7OBB - chains A and H of the 15 polymer chains in the assembly; structure by electron microscopy, 3.30 A resolution.

# Chain A
Name: DNA-directed RNA polymerase I subunit RPA1
Organism: Homo sapiens
Notes: EC 2.7.7.6
UniProt: O95602 (RPA1_HUMAN); residue numbers follow UniProt; this construct covers 1-1720
Amino-acid sequence (1720 residues; numbered 1 to 1720; the number before each row is that of its first residue):
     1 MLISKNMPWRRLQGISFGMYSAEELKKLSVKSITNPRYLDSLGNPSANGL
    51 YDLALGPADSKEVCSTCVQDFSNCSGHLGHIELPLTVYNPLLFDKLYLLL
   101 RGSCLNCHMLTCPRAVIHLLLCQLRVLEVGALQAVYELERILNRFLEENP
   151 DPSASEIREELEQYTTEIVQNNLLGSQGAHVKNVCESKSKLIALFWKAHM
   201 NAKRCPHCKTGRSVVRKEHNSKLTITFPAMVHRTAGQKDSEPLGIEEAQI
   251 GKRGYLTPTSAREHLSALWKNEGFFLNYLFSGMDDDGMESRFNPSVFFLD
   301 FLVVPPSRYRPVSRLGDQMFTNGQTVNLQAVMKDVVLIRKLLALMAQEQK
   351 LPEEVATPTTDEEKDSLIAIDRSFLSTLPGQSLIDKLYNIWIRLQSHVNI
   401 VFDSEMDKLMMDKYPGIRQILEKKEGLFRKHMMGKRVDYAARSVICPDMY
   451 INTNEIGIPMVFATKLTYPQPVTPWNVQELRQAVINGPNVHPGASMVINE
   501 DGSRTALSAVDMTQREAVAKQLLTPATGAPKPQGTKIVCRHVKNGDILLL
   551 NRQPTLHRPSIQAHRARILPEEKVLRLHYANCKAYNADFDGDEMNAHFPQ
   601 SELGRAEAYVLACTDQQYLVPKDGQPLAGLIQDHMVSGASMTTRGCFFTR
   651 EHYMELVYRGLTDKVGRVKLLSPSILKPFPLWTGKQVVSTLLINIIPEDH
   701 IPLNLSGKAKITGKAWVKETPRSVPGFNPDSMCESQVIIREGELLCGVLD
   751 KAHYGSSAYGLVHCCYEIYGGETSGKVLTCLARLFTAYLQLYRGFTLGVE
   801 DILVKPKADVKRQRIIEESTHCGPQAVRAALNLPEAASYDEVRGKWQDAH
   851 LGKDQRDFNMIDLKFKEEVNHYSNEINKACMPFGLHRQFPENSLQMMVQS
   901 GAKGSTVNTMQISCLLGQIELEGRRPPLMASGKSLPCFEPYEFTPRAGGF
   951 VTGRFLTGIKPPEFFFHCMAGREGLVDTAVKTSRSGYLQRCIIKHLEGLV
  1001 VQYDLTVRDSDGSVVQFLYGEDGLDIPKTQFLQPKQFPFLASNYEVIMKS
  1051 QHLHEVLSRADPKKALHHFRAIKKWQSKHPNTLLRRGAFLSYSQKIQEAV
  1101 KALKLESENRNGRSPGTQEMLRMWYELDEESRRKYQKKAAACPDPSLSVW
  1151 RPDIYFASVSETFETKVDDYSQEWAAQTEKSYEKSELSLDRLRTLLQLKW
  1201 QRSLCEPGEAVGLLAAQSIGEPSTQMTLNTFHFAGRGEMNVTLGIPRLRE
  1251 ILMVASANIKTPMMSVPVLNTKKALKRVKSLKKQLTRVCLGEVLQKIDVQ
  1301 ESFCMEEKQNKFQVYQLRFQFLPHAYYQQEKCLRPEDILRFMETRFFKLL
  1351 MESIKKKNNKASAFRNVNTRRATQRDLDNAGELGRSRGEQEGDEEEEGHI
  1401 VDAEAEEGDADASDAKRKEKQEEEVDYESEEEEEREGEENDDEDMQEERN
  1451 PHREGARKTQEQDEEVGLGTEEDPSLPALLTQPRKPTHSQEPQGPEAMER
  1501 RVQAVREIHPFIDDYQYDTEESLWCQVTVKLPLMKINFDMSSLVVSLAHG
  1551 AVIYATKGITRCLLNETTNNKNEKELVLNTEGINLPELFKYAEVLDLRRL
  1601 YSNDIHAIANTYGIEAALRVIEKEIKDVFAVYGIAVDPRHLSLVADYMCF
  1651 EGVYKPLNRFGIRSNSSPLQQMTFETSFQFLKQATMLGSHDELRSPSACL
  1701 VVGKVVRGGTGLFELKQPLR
Not modelled in the structure: 1-4, 228-253, 284-290, 348-373, 525-535, 982-985, 1230-1238, 1361-1364, 1377-1395, 1402-1500, 1720
Ion coordination: Zn2+ site 1: Cys64, Cys67, His77; Zn2+ site 2: Cys104, Cys107, Cys205
Swiss-Prot annotation at these positions:
  - region: Asp403 to Gly416 (Rudder)
  - binding site (Zn(2+)): Cys64, Cys67, Cys74, His77, Cys104, Cys107, Cys205, Cys208
  - binding site (DNA): Lys424, Arg429, Arg436, Arg1249
  - binding site (RNA): Arg552, Asp592
  - binding site (Mg(2+)): Asp588, Asp590, Asp592
  - site (NTP recognition and base pairing): Pro554, Gly798
  - modified residue (Phosphoserine): Ser240, Ser1386
  - natural variant: Asp59 (D59V: In AFDCIN; uncertain significance), Arg393 (R393H: In AFDCIN; uncertain significance), Arg481 (R481K: In AFDCIN; uncertain significance), Met496 (M496I: In AFDCIN), Glu593 (E593Q: In AFDCIN), Thr642 (T642N: In HLD27), Ser934 (S934L: In HLD27; uncertain significance), Val1241 (V1241I: In AFDCIN), Gln1284 to Arg1720 (deletion: In AFDCIN; uncertain significance), Val1299 (V1299F: In AFDCIN; uncertain significance), Glu1330 (deletion: In AFDCIN), Cys1562 (C1562F: In AFDCIN), 2 further natural variant entries in UniProt

# Chain H
Name: DNA-directed RNA polymerases I, II, and III subunit RPABC3
Organism: Homo sapiens
UniProt: P52434 (RPAB3_HUMAN); residues 1-150 here = UniProt positions 1-150
Amino-acid sequence (150 residues; each row starts with the number of its first residue):
     1 MAGILFEDIFDVKDIDPEGKKFDRVSRLHCESESFKMDLILDVNIQIYPV
    51 DLGDKFRLVIASTLYEDGTLDDGEYNPTDDRPSRADQFEYVMYGKVYRIE
   101 GDETSTEAATRLSAYVSYGGLLMRLQGDANNLHGFEVDSRVYLLMKKLAF
Not modelled in the structure: 1
Swiss-Prot annotation at these positions:
  - region: Asp16 to Ile40 (Non-specific ssDNA binding)
  - modified residue: Ala2 (N-acetylalanine)

# Chain A / chain H interface
Contacting residue pairs (92; chain A residue first):
  Arg644(A) - Phe22(H)
  Arg644(A) - Val25(H)
  Arg644(A) - Arg27(H)
  Arg644(A) - Asp42(H)  salt bridge
  Arg644(A) - Gly120(H)  hydrogen bond (side chain-backbone)
  Arg644(A) - Leu122(H)
  Gly645(A) - Asp23(H)
  Gly645(A) - Arg24(H)  hydrogen bond (backbone-side chain)
  Phe647(A) - Asn44(H)
  Phe647(A) - Leu121(H)  hydrophobic
  Arg650(A) - Pro77(H)
  Ser672(A) - Tyr75(H)
  Ser672(A) - Tyr93(H)
  Pro673(A) - Tyr75(H)
  Pro673(A) - Tyr93(H)
  Ser674(A) - Met92(H)
  Ser674(A) - Tyr93(H)  hydrogen bond (backbone-backbone)
  Ser674(A) - Tyr118(H)  hydrogen bond (side chain-backbone)
  Ser674(A) - Gly119(H)
  Ile675(A) - Tyr90(H)
  Ile675(A) - Val91(H)
  Leu676(A) - Tyr75(H)  hydrophobic
  Leu676(A) - Val91(H)  hydrogen bond (backbone-backbone)
  Leu676(A) - Tyr142(H)  hydrophobic
  Lys677(A) - Ala85(H)
  Lys677(A) - Phe88(H)  hydrogen bond (side chain-backbone)
  Lys677(A) - Glu89(H)
  Lys677(A) - Tyr90(H)
  Lys677(A) - Val91(H)  hydrogen bond (backbone-backbone)
  Pro678(A) - Ile47(H)  hydrophobic
  Pro678(A) - Glu89(H)
  Phe679(A) - Ile47(H)  hydrophobic
  Pro680(A) - Tyr75(H)
  Leu681(A) - Asn44(H)
  Leu681(A) - Ile47(H)  hydrophobic
  Thr683(A) - Gly119(H)
  Lys685(A) - Gly119(H)
  Lys685(A) - Gly120(H)
  Trp716(A) - Lys20(H)
  Trp716(A) - Lys21(H)
  Trp716(A) - Phe22(H)  hydrophobic
  Lys718(A) - Gly19(H)  hydrogen bond (backbone-backbone)
  Lys718(A) - Lys21(H)
  Glu719(A) - Asp16(H)
  Glu719(A) - Gly19(H)
  Glu719(A) - Lys21(H)  salt bridge
  Pro721(A) - Pro17(H)
  Pro721(A) - Glu18(H)
  Arg722(A) - Asp14(H)  salt bridge
  Arg722(A) - Ile15(H)
  Arg722(A) - Asp16(H)
  Arg722(A) - Pro17(H)  hydrogen bond (backbone-backbone)
  Val724(A) - Pro17(H)  hydrophobic
  Gly726(A) - Arg124(H)
  Phe727(A) - Glu18(H)
  Phe727(A) - Arg27(H)
  Phe727(A) - Arg124(H)
  Pro729(A) - Glu18(H)
  Pro729(A) - Lys20(H)
  Ser731(A) - Tyr97(H)
  Ser731(A) - Tyr115(H)
  Met732(A) - Arg27(H)  hydrogen bond (backbone-side chain)
  Met732(A) - Tyr115(H)  hydrophobic
  Met732(A) - Leu122(H)
  Met732(A) - Met123(H)
  Met732(A) - Arg124(H)
  Cys733(A) - Lys20(H)  hydrogen bond
  Glu734(A) - Phe22(H)
  Ile738(A) - Tyr97(H)  hydrophobic
  Ile738(A) - Arg98(H)
  Arg740(A) - Lys95(H)  hydrogen bond (backbone-side chain)
  Arg740(A) - Tyr97(H)  hydrogen bond (side chain-backbone)
  Arg740(A) - Val137(H)
  Arg740(A) - Asp138(H)  salt bridge
  Glu741(A) - Lys95(H)
  Glu741(A) - Asp138(H)
  Glu743(A) - Lys95(H)  salt bridge
  Glu743(A) - Arg140(H)  salt bridge
  Leu745(A) - Lys95(H)
  Leu745(A) - Tyr97(H)  hydrophobic
  Leu745(A) - Ser117(H)  hydrogen bond (backbone-side chain)
  Leu745(A) - Leu122(H)
  Cys746(A) - Leu122(H)  hydrophobic
  Lys1180(A) - Glu103(H)
  Lys1180(A) - Thr106(H)
  Lys1180(A) - Glu107(H)
  Tyr1182(A) - Ile99(H)  hydrophobic
  Tyr1182(A) - Glu107(H)
  Tyr1182(A) - Ala108(H)  hydrogen bond (side chain-backbone)
  Tyr1182(A) - Leu112(H)  hydrophobic
  Tyr1182(A) - Val137(H)
  Glu1183(A) - Val137(H)
Interface residues without a listed pair, chain A (43 interface residues in all): Gln686, Gly713, Val717, Thr720, Glu891
Interface residues without a listed pair, chain H (49 interface residues in all): His29, Ile40

# Overview
Chain A and chain H form an interface of 43 and 49 residues respectively, with 15 hydrogen bonds and 6 salt
bridges. Polar pairs include Arg644(A)-Asp42(H), Glu719(A)-Lys21(H) and Arg722(A)-Asp14(H).
Chain A is DNA-directed RNA polymerase I subunit RPA1 and chain H is DNA-directed RNA polymerases I, II, and
III subunit RPABC3, both from Homo sapiens; the structure, Cryo-EM structure of human RNA Polymerase I Open
Complex, was determined by electron microscopy (same publication as 7OB9 and 7OBA).
